PDB entry 5KBX | X-ray diffraction, 2.80 A resolution | chains A and B

# Chain A
Molecule: Phosphorelay intermediate protein YPD1
From: Saccharomyces cerevisiae S288C
Reference sequence: Q07688 (YPD1_YEAST); residues 1-167 here = UniProt positions 1-167
Amino-acid sequence (167 residues; numbered 1 to 167; the number before each row is that of its first residue):
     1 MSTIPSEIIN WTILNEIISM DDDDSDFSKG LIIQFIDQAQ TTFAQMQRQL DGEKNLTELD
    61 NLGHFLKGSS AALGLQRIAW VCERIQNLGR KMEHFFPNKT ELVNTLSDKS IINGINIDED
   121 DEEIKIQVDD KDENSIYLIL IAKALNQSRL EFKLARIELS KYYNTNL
Disordered / not traced: 1-2, 118-130
Curated features (UniProtKB/Swiss-Prot):
  - modified residue: His64 (Phosphohistidine)
  - mutagenesis: His64 (H64Q: Loss of function), Lys67 (K67A: Reduces binding of the 4-aspartylphosphate of SLN1), Gly68 (G68Q: Reduces phosphoryl transfer rate), Gly74 (G74C: In NH1; causes resistance to the antifungal antibiotic pradimicin), Gln86 (Q86A: Reduces phosphoryl transfer rate), Arg90 (R90A: Reduces phosphoryl transfer rate)

# Chain B
Molecule: Osmolarity two-component system protein SSK1
From: Saccharomyces cerevisiae S288C
Reference sequence: Q07084 (SSK1_YEAST); numbering as in UniProt (aligned over 495-712)
Amino-acid sequence (218 residues; row label = number of the first residue in the row):
   495 TTSEKVFPKI NVLIVEDNVI NQAILGSFLR KHKISYKLAK NGQEAVNIWK EGGLHLIFMD
   555 LQLPVLSGIE AAKQIRDFEK QNGIGIQKSL NNSHSNLEKG TSKRFSQAPV IIVALTASNS
   615 QMDKRKALLS GCNDYLTKPV NLHALSKKIT EWGCMQALID FDSWKQGESR MTDSVLVKSP
   675 QKPIAPSNPH SFKQATSMTP THSPVRKNSN LSPTQIEL
Disordered / not traced: 495-498, 580-595, 660-712
Construct notes: engineered mutation Ala638 (Trp in Q07084)
Modified / non-standard residues: Mse553, Mse616, Mse649 (selenomethionine; parent Met); Mse665, Mse692 (selenomethionine)
Curated features (UniProtKB/Swiss-Prot):
  - modified residue: Asp554 (4-aspartylphosphate), Ser673 (Phosphoserine), Thr693 (Phosphothreonine), Ser703 (Phosphoserine), Ser706 (Phosphoserine)
  - mutagenesis: Arg524 (R524A: Greatly diminished the binding affinity to YPD1), Lys525 (K525A: Greatly diminished the binding affinity to YPD1), Asp554 (D554N: Activates)

# Interface between chain A and chain B
Contacting residue pairs (32; chain A residue first):
  Ile13(A) with Pro633(B), hydrophobic
  Glu16(A) with Asn635(B); Leu636(B), hydrogen bond (side chain-backbone); His637(B)
  Ile17(A) with Ile518(B), hydrophobic
  Ser19(A) with Lys525(B)
  Met20(A) with Ser521(B), hydrogen bond; Phe522(B); Leu636(B), hydrophobic
  Asp23(A) with Lys525(B)
  Asp24(A) with Arg524(B), salt bridge
  Phe27(A) with Ala517(B); Ser521(B)
  Leu31(A) with Ala517(B), hydrophobic; Ile518(B), hydrophobic
  Gln34(A) with Val513(B); Ile514(B)
  Phe35(A) with Ile514(B), hydrophobic
  Gln38(A) with Asn512(B), hydrogen bond; Ile514(B)
  His64(A) with Asp511(B), salt bridge; Gln556(B)
  Phe65(A) with Asp511(B); Asn512(B), hydrogen bond (backbone-side chain)
  Gly68(A) with Asn515(B), hydrogen bond (backbone-side chain)
  Ser69(A) with Asn512(B); Asn515(B)
  Ala71(A) with Pro633(B)
  Ala72(A) with Asn515(B); Ile518(B), hydrophobic; Pro633(B), hydrophobic
  Leu73(A) with Ile518(B), hydrophobic
Interface residues without a listed pair, chain B (17 interface residues in all): Val634

# Summary
19 residues of chain A face 17 of chain B across their interface, with 5 hydrogen bonds and 2 salt bridges.
Among the polar pairs are Asp24(A)-Arg524(B), His64(A)-Asp511(B) and Glu16(A)-Leu636(B). UniProt lists 6
mutagenesis sites on chain A; 3 mutagenesis sites on chain B.
Here chain A is Phosphorelay intermediate protein YPD1 and chain B is Osmolarity two-component system protein
SSK1, both from Saccharomyces cerevisiae S288C. Entry 5KBX (Co-crystal structure of the Saccharomyces
cerevisiae histidine phosphotransfer signaling protein Ypd1 and the receiver domain of ...) was determined by
X-ray diffraction.
